Entry 8JUW (electron microscopy, 3.79 A resolution); this record covers chains A and F of the 6 polymer chains in the assembly.

# Chain A
Protein: ATPase family AAA domain-containing protein 2
Organism: Homo sapiens
Notes: EC 3.6.1.-
UniProtKB: Q6PL18 (ATAD2_HUMAN); the construct lacks a stretch of the UniProt sequence and is renumbered around it, so the offset changes along the chain: 403-943 = UniProt 403-943; 1101-1140 = UniProt 944-983; 1141-1320 = UniProt 1118-1297; 1321-1390 = UniProt 1321-1390
Sequence (831 residues; row label = number of the first residue in the row; note: 157 numbers in that range are skipped by the numbering (no residue carries them; nothing is unmodelled there)):
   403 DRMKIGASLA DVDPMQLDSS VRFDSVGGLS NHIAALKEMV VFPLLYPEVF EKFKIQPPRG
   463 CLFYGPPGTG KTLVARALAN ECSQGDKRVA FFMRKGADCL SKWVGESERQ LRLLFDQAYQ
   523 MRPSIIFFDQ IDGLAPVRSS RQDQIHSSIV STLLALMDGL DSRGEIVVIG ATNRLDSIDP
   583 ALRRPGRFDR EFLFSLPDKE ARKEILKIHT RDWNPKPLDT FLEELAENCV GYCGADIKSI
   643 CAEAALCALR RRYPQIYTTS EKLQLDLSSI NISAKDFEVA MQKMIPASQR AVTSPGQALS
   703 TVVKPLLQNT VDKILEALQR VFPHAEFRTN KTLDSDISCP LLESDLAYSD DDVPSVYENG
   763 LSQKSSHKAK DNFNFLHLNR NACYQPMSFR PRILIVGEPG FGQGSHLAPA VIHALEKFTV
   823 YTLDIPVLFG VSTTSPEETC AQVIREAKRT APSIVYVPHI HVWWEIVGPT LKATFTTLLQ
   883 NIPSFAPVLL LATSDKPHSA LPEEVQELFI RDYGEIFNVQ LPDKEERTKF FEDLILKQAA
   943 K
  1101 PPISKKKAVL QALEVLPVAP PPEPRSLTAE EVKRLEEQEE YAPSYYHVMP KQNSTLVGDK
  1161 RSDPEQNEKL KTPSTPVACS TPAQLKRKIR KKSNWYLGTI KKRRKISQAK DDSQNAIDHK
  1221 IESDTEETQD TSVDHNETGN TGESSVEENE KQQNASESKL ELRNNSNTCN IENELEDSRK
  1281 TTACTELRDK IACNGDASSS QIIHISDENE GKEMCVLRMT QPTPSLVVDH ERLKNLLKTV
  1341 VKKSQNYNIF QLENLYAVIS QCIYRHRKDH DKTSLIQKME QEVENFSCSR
Disordered / not traced: 403-412, 540-545, 660-665, 730-786, 924, 1101-1326, 1389-1390
Sequence notes: engineered mutation Q532 (Glu in Q6PL18)
Small-molecule neighbours:
  - ADP (adenosine-5'-diphosphate): S427, P469, G470, T471, G472, K473, T474, L475, R478, I607, H611, G636, A637, K640
  - ATP (adenosine-5'-triphosphate): D560, R586, R589
Curated features (UniProtKB/Swiss-Prot):
  - binding site (ATP): G467 to T474
  - modified residue: S410 (Phosphoserine), S746 (Phosphoserine), S751 (Phosphoserine), S1162 (Phosphoserine), T1172 (Phosphothreonine), T1175 (Phosphothreonine), T1199 (Phosphothreonine), S1223 (Phosphoserine), S1256 (Phosphoserine), S1258 (Phosphoserine), S1266 (Phosphoserine), T1323 (Phosphothreonine)
  - cross-link (Glycyl lysine isopeptide (Lys-Gly)): K1151 (interchain with G-Cter in SUMO2), K1171 (interchain with G-Cter in SUMO2), K1259 (interchain with G-Cter in SUMO2)
Reported in the primary citation:
  - conformationally variable residues (order/disorder transition): G408 to D413
  - mutagenesis - E532Q: increased stability
  - mutagenesis - D415A/E532Q/R540A: decreased stability

# Chain F
Protein: ATPase family AAA domain-containing protein 2
Organism: Homo sapiens
Notes: EC 3.6.1.-
UniProtKB: Q6PL18 (ATAD2_HUMAN); the construct lacks a stretch of the UniProt sequence and is renumbered around it, so the offset changes along the chain: 403-944 = UniProt 403-944; 1102-1140 = UniProt 945-983; 1141-1320 = UniProt 1118-1297; 1321-1390 = UniProt 1321-1390
Sequence (831 residues; each row starts with the number of its first residue; note: 157 numbers in that range are skipped by the numbering (no residue carries them; nothing is unmodelled there)):
   403 DRMKIGASLA DVDPMQLDSS VRFDSVGGLS NHIAALKEMV VFPLLYPEVF EKFKIQPPRG
   463 CLFYGPPGTG KTLVARALAN ECSQGDKRVA FFMRKGADCL SKWVGESERQ LRLLFDQAYQ
   523 MRPSIIFFDQ IDGLAPVRSS RQDQIHSSIV STLLALMDGL DSRGEIVVIG ATNRLDSIDP
   583 ALRRPGRFDR EFLFSLPDKE ARKEILKIHT RDWNPKPLDT FLEELAENCV GYCGADIKSI
   643 CAEAALCALR RRYPQIYTTS EKLQLDLSSI NISAKDFEVA MQKMIPASQR AVTSPGQALS
   703 TVVKPLLQNT VDKILEALQR VFPHAEFRTN KTLDSDISCP LLESDLAYSD DDVPSVYENG
   763 LSQKSSHKAK DNFNFLHLNR NACYQPMSFR PRILIVGEPG FGQGSHLAPA VIHALEKFTV
   823 YTLDIPVLFG VSTTSPEETC AQVIREAKRT APSIVYVPHI HVWWEIVGPT LKATFTTLLQ
   883 NIPSFAPVLL LATSDKPHSA LPEEVQELFI RDYGEIFNVQ LPDKEERTKF FEDLILKQAA
   943 KP
  1102 PISKKKAVLQ ALEVLPVAPP PEPRSLTAEE VKRLEEQEEY APSYYHVMPK QNSTLVGDKR
  1162 SDPEQNEKLK TPSTPVACST PAQLKRKIRK KSNWYLGTIK KRRKISQAKD DSQNAIDHKI
  1222 ESDTEETQDT SVDHNETGNT GESSVEENEK QQNASESKLE LRNNSNTCNI ENELEDSRKT
  1282 TACTELRDKI ACNGDASSSQ IIHISDENEG KEMCVLRMTQ PTPSLVVDHE RLKNLLKTVV
  1342 KKSQNYNIFQ LENLYAVISQ CIYRHRKDHD KTSLIQKMEQ EVENFSCSR
Disordered / not traced: 403-421, 599-600, 689-695, 728-782, 1102-1330, 1390
Sequence notes: engineered mutation Q532 (Glu in Q6PL18)
Small-molecule neighbours: ATP (adenosine-5'-triphosphate): P469, G470, T471, G472, Q532, N575, C635, G636, A637, K640
Curated features (UniProtKB/Swiss-Prot):
  - binding site (ATP): G467 to T474
  - modified residue: S410 (Phosphoserine), S746 (Phosphoserine), S751 (Phosphoserine), S1162 (Phosphoserine), T1172 (Phosphothreonine), T1175 (Phosphothreonine), T1199 (Phosphothreonine), S1223 (Phosphoserine), S1256 (Phosphoserine), S1258 (Phosphoserine), S1266 (Phosphoserine), T1323 (Phosphothreonine)
  - cross-link (Glycyl lysine isopeptide (Lys-Gly)): K1151 (interchain with G-Cter in SUMO2), K1171 (interchain with G-Cter in SUMO2), K1259 (interchain with G-Cter in SUMO2)
Reported in the primary citation:
  - mutagenesis - E532Q: increased stability
  - mutagenesis - D415A/E532Q/R540A: decreased stability

# Interface between chain A and chain F
Pairs across the interface - 34 pairs, chain A then chain F:
  D413(A) - R540(F)
  D413(A) - A583(F)
  D413(A) - R586(F)  salt bridge
  R496(A) - R586(F)
  W505(A) - S542(F)
  E508(A) - S542(F)  hydrogen bond
  D614(A) - K456(F)
  W615(A) - F455(F)
  A644(A) - I457(F)
  L648(A) - I457(F)  hydrophobic
  Y659(A) - F444(F)  hydrophobic
  L667(A) - Y448(F)  hydrophobic
  L667(A) - V451(F)  hydrophobic
  L669(A) - K454(F)
  I672(A) - F455(F)
  S807(A) - Q882(F)
  I827(A) - T876(F)
  F831(A) - T872(F)
  G832(A) - E839(F)
  G832(A) - E840(F)
  T835(A) - E840(F)  hydrogen bond
  I868(A) - T872(F)
  K943(A) - C785(F)
  F1350(A) - F791(F)
  F1350(A) - R792(F)
  E1353(A) - F791(F)
  E1353(A) - S886(F)
  N1354(A) - F791(F)
  N1354(A) - Y915(F)  hydrogen bond
  A1357(A) - M789(F)  hydrophobic
  Q1361(A) - M789(F)
  R1367(A) - Y786(F)
  S1387(A) - D914(F)
  C1388(A) - D914(F)
Other interface residues (no listed pair), chain A (43 interface residues in all): D415, M495, K497, C501, A647, L651, I658, Q691, R692, V704, G806, H808, P828, Y1356, Y1364, F1386
Other interface residues (no listed pair), chain F (39 interface residues in all): E440, E450, F452, V539, S553, R589, P725, N783, P788, S837, R847, K850, A875, T879, F887

# In short
43 residues of chain A face 39 of chain F across their interface; the contacts include 3 hydrogen bonds and 1
salt bridge. Polar pairs include D413(A)-R586(F), E508(A)-S542(F) and T835(A)-E840(F). Chain A binds ADP and
ATP. From the paper: E532Q of chain A increases stability; conformational variability at G408(A); 4
substitutions were tested in all.
Chain A and chain F are both ATPase family AAA domain-containing protein 2 (Homo sapiens); the structure,
Human ATAD2 Walker B mutant-H3/H4K5Q complex, ATP state, was determined by electron microscopy together with
8H3H, 8JUY and 8JUZ from the same study.
